Entry 1D4P (X-ray diffraction, 2.07 A resolution); this record covers chains A and B of the 3 polymer chains in the assembly.

Chain A:
Molecule: Alpha-thrombin
Source organism: Homo sapiens
Notes: EC 3.4.21.5; fragment: light chain
UniProt: P00734 (THRB_HUMAN); residues 1-36 here correspond to UniProt positions 328-363 (UniProt number = residue number + 327)
Sequence (36 residues; each row starts with the number of its first residue):
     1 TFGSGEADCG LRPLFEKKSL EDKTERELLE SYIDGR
Unresolved in the structure: 1-5, 34-36
Swiss-Prot annotation at these positions:
  - site: R36 (Cleavage)

Chain B:
Molecule: Alpha-thrombin
Source organism: Homo sapiens
Notes: EC 3.4.21.5; fragment: heavy chain
UniProt: P00734 (THRB_HUMAN); residues 37-295 here correspond to UniProt positions 364-622 (UniProt number = residue number + 327)
Sequence (259 residues; numbered 37 to 295; the number before each row is that of its first residue):
    37 IVEGSDAEIG MSPWQVMLFR KSPQELLCGA SLISDRWVLT AAHCLLYPPW DKNFTENDLL
    97 VRIGKHSRTR YERNIEKISM LEKIYIHPRY NWRENLDRDI ALMKLKKPVA FSDYIHPVCL
   157 PDRETAASLL QAGYKGRVTG WGNLKETWTA NVGKGQPSVL QVVNLPIVER PVCKDSTRIR
   217 ITDNMFCAGY KPDEGKRGDA CEGDSGGPFV MKSPFNNRWY QMGIVSWGEG CDRDGKYGFY
   277 THVFRLKKWI QKVIDQFGE
Unresolved in the structure: 184-190, 294-295
Disulfide bonds: C64-C80, C209-C223, C237-C267
Covalently attached groups: N-acetylglucosamine (NAG) linked to N89
Ion coordination: Na+ site 1: K210, T213, F251; Na+ site 2: R269, K272
Ligand contacts: 5-amidinoindole-4-benzylpiperidin (BPP; 2-(4-benzylpiperidine-1-carbonyl)-1H-indole-5-carboximidamide): H79, Y83, W86, E130, N131, L132, I215, D235, A236, C237, E238, S241, V261, S262, W263, G264, G266, C267, G274
Swiss-Prot annotation at these positions:
  - region: A224 to V246 (High affinity receptor-binding region which is also known as the TP508 peptide)
  - active site (Charge relay system): H79, D135, S241
  - glycosylation: N89 (N-linked (GlcNAc...) (complex) asparagine)

Chain A / chain B interface:
Residue-residue contacts (61):
  E6(A) with S70(B); D71(B); F147(B); P153(B)
  A7(A) with R254(B), hydrogen bond (backbone-side chain)
  D8(A) with H152(B), salt bridge; R254(B)
  C9(A) with P153(B); V154(B); C155(B), disulfide; R254(B), hydrogen bond (backbone-side chain)
  G10(A) with W50(B); P153(B), hydrogen bond (backbone-backbone); V154(B); C155(B), hydrogen bond (backbone-side chain); R254(B); W255(B), hydrogen bond (backbone-backbone)
  L11(A) with H152(B), hydrogen bond (backbone-side chain); N253(B); R254(B)
  R12(A) with G46(B); M47(B), hydrogen bond (side chain-backbone); P49(B); W50(B); R173(B); W255(B)
  P13(A) with S148(B); D149(B)
  L14(A) with I45(B)
  F15(A) with E44(B); I45(B); G46(B); M47(B)
  E16(A) with K248(B), salt bridge; N253(B); W255(B), hydrogen bond
  K17(A) with H152(B)
  D22(A) with E44(B); M47(B); R173(B), salt bridge
  K23(A) with E44(B), hydrogen bond (backbone-side chain)
  T24(A) with R173(B), hydrogen bond; N200(B), hydrogen bond
  E25(A) with R173(B); K248(B), salt bridge
  E27(A) with K171(B), salt bridge; N200(B), hydrogen bond; Y226(B), hydrogen bond
  L28(A) with K171(B); G172(B); N200(B); W255(B), hydrophobic
  L29(A) with P250(B), hydrophobic
  S31(A) with G169(B); Y170(B); K171(B), hydrogen bond (side chain-backbone)
  Y32(A) with Y170(B), hydrophobic; K171(B), hydrogen bond (side chain-backbone); M247(B); K248(B)
  I33(A) with Y170(B), hydrogen bond (backbone-side chain)
Interface residues without a listed pair, chain B (32 interface residues in all): I69, Y150, L165, K232
Cross-chain cystine bridges: C9(A)-C155(B)

In short:
22 residues of chain A and 32 residues of chain B are in contact, with 1 disulfide bond, 16 hydrogen bonds and
5 salt bridges. Polar contacts include D8(A)-H152(B), E16(A)-K248(B) and D22(A)-R173(B). Ligands of chain B:
5-amidinoindole-4-benzylpiperidin. Covalently linked N-acetylglucosamine: at N89(B).
Chain A is Alpha-thrombin and chain B is Alpha-thrombin, both from Homo sapiens; the structure, Crystal
structure of human alpha thrombin in complex with 5-amidinoindole-4-benzylpiperidine inhibitor, was determined
by X-ray diffraction.
